4PHX - chains B and F of the 8 polymer chains in the assembly; structure by X-ray diffraction, 2.40 A resolution.

# Chain B (and F)
Protein: Protein AggB
From: Escherichia coli
Notes: chain F of this document is another copy of the same molecule, construct and numbering; everything in this record applies to it too
Reference sequence: P46006 (AGGB_ECOLX); residues 1-121 here correspond to UniProt positions 25-145 (UniProt number = residue number + 24)
Sequence (142 residues; numbered 1 to 142; the number before each row is that of its first residue):
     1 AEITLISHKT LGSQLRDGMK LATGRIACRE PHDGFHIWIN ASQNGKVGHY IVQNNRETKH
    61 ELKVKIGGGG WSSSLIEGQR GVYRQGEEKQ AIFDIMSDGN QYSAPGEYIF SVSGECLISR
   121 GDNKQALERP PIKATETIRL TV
Unresolved in the structure: 12, 56-59, 69, 121-126 (chain F: 8-9, 11, 17-19, 45, 57-58, 80, 121-126)
Sequence notes: expression tag (122-142)
Disulfide bonds: C28-C116

# Interface between chain B and chain F
Contacting residue pairs (9):
  N40(B) with K133(F)
  I109(B) with P131(F), hydrophobic; I132(F)
  S111(B) with I132(F)
  R129(B) with E136(F), salt bridge
  K133(B) with I3(F), hydrogen bond (side chain-backbone); E136(F), salt bridge
  T135(B) with E2(F)
  E136(B) with R29(F), salt bridge
Other interface residues (no listed pair), chain B (10 interface residues in all): A41, N55, Q79
Other interface residues (no listed pair), chain F (10 interface residues in all): A1, A134, T135

# Summary
Chain B and chain F each contribute 10 residues to their interface, with 1 hydrogen bond and 3 salt bridges.
Polar pairs include R129(B)-E136(F), K133(B)-E136(F) and E136(B)-R29(F).
Both chains are Protein AggB (Escherichia coli). Entry 4PHX (Crystal structure of AggB, the minor subunit of
aggregative adherence fimbriae type I from the Escherichia ...) was determined by X-ray diffraction, deposited
together with 4OR1 and 4PH8.
